4MK9 - chain A; structure by X-ray diffraction, 2.05 A resolution.

Chain A:
Name: RNA-directed RNA polymerase
Organism: Hepatitis C virus
Notes: EC 2.7.7.48
UniProtKB: P26663 (POLG_HCVBK); residues 2-570 here correspond to UniProt positions 2421-2989 (UniProt number = residue number + 2419)
Amino-acid sequence (570 residues; numbered 1 to 570; the number before each row is that of its first residue):
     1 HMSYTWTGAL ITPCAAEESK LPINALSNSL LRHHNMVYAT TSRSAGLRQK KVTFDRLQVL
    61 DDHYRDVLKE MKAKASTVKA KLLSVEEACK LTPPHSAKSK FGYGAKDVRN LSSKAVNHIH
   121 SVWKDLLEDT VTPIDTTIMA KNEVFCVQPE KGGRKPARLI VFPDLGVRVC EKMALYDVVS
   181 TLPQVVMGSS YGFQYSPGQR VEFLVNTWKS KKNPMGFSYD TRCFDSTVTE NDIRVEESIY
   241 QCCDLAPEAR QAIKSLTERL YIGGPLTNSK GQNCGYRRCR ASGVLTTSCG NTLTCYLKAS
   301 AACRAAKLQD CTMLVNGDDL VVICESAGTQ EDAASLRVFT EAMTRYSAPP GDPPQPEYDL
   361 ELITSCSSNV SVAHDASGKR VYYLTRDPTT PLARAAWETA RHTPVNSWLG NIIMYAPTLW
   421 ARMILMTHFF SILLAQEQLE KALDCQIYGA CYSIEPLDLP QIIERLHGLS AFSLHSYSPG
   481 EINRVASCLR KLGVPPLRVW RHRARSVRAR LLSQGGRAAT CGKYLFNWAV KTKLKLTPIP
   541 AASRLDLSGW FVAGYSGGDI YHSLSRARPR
Disordered / not traced: 149-153, 563-570
Construct notes: expression tag (1)
Ligand contacts: 28R (N-{2-[3-tert-butyl-2-methoxy-5-(2-oxo-1,2-dihydropyridin-3-yl)phenyl]-1,3-benzoxazol-5-yl}methanesulfonamide): Phe193, Pro197, Arg200, Ser288, Asn291, Asn316, Gly317, Asp318, Asp319, Cys366, Ser368, Leu384, Gly410, Asn411, Met414, Tyr415, Gln446, Ile447, Tyr448, Gly449, Ser556
Swiss-Prot annotation at these positions:
  - binding site (Mg(2+)): Asp220, Asp318, Asp319
  - modified residue (Phosphoserine): Ser29, Ser42
From the paper describing this entry:
  - binding site for 28R: Ser556

In short:
Bound to chain A: compound 28R. From UniProt: 3 Mg2+-binding residues. From the paper: a binding site for 28R
at Ser556.
Chain A is RNA-directed RNA polymerase (Hepatitis C virus); the structure, Hepatitis C Virus polymerase NS5B
genotype 1b (BK) in complex with inhibitor 12
(N-{2-[3-tert-butyl-2-methoxy-5-(2-oxo-1,2-dihydropyridin-3-yl)phenyl]-1,3-benzoxazol-5-yl}methanesulfonamide),
was determined by X-ray diffraction (same publication as 4MK7, 4MK8, 4MKA and 4MKB).
